8WC3 - chains A and R of the 5 polymer chains in the assembly; structure by electron microscopy, 3.00 A resolution.

[Chain A]
Name: Guanine nucleotide-binding protein G(s) subunit alpha isoforms short
From: Homo sapiens
Sequence (362 residues; numbered 0 to 361; the number before each row is that of its first residue; numbering starts at 0):
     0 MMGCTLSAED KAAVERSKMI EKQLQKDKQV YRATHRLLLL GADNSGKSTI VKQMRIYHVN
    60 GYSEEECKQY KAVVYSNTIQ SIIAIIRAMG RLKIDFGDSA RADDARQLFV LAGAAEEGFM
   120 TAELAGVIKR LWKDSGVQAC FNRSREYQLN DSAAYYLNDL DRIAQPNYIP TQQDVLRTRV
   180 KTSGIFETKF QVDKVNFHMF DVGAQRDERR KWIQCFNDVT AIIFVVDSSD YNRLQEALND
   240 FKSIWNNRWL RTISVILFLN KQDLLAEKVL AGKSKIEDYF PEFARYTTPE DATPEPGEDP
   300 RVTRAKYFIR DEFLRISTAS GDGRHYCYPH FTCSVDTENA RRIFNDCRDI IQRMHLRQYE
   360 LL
Not modelled in the structure: 0-3, 55-179, 272

[Chain R]
Name: Trace amine-associated receptor 1
From: Mus musculus
UniProtKB: Q923Y8 (TAAR1_MOUSE); residue numbers follow UniProt; this construct covers 1-332
Sequence (332 residues; row label = number of the first residue in the row):
     1 MHLCHAITNI SHRNSDWSRE VQASLYSLMS LIILATLVGN LIVIISISHF KQLHTPTNWL
    61 LHSMAIVDFL LGCLIMPCSM VRTVERCWYF GEILCKVHTS TDIMLSSASI FHLAFISIDR
   121 YCAVCDPLRY KAKINISTIL VMILVSWSLP AVYAFGMIFL ELNLKGVEEL YRSQVSDLGG
   181 CSPFFSKVSG VLAFMTSFYI PGSVMLFVYY RIYFIAKGQA RSINRTNVQV GLEGKSQAPQ
   241 SKETKAAKTL GIMVGVFLVC WCPFFLCTVL DPFLGYVIPP SLNDALYWFG YLNSALNPMV
   301 YAFFYPWFRR ALKMVLLGKI FQKDSSRSKL FL
Not modelled in the structure: 1-22, 224-246, 311-332
UniProt features mapped onto this chain:
  - region: Q174 to F185 (Extracellular Loop 2 (ECL2))
  - binding site (2-phenylethylamine): D102
  - glycosylation: N9 (N-linked (GlcNAc...) asparagine)
  - mutagenesis: D102 (D102A: Abolished activation of G(s) G alpha proteins in response to agonist-binding), I103 (I103A: Reduced activation of G(q)/G(11) and G(s) G alpha proteins in response to agonist-binding), S106 (S106A: Reduced activation of G(s) G alpha proteins in response to beta-phenylethylamine-binding. Does not affect activation of G(q) G alpha proteins in response to cyclohexylamine-binding), Y153 (Y153A: Reduced activation of G(s) G alpha proteins in response to beta-phenylethylamine-binding. Does not affect activation of G(q) G alpha proteins in response to cyclohexylamine-binding), P183 (P183A: Reduced activation of G(s) G alpha proteins in response to beta-phenylethylamine-binding. Does not affect activation of G(q) G alpha proteins in response to cyclohexylamine-binding), F185 (F185A: Reduced activation of G(q)/G(11) and G(s) G alpha proteins in response to agonist-binding), W261 (W261A: Abolished activation of G alpha proteins in response to 3-iodothyronamine-binding), F264 (F264A: Abolished activation of G alpha proteins in response to 3-iodothyronamine-binding), F265 (F265A: Reduced activation of G(q)/G(11) and G(s) G alpha proteins in response to agonist-binding), Y287 (Y287A: Reduced activation of Taar1 in response to agonist-binding), Y291 (Y291A: Abolished activation of G(s) G alpha proteins in response to beta-phenylethylamine-binding. Does not affect activation of G(q) G alpha proteins in response to cyclohexylamine-binding)
Cystine bridges: C95-C181
Residues lining bound ligands: sep-856 (UJL; 1-[(7S)-5,7-dihydro-4H-thieno[2,3-c]pyran-7-yl]-N-methyl-methanamine): D102, I103, S106, Y153, P183, F185, S197, W261, F264, F265, Y287, Y291

[Interface between chain A and chain R]
Residue-residue contacts (31; chain A residue first):
  Q28(A) with A132(R); N135(R)
  R31(A) with P56(R); K131(R)
  H34(A) with L128(R), hydrogen bond (side chain-backbone)
  D192(A) with R129(R), hydrogen bond (backbone-side chain)
  Y325(A) with I223(R)
  F343(A) with L128(R), hydrophobic
  R347(A) with P127(R)
  D348(A) with Q219(R)
  I350(A) with P127(R); L128(R), hydrophobic
  Q351(A) with V124(R), hydrogen bond (side chain-backbone); P127(R); Q219(R), hydrogen bond
  R352(A) with Q219(R); I223(R), hydrogen bond (side chain-backbone)
  H354(A) with A123(R), hydrogen bond (side chain-backbone); P127(R); Y130(R)
  L355(A) with V124(R), hydrophobic
  Y358(A) with D119(R); R120(R); A123(R), hydrophobic; Y130(R)
  E359(A) with T249(R); F304(R); Y305(R); P306(R)
  L360(A) with T249(R); L250(R), hydrophobic
Also at the interface, not in a pair above, chain A (20 interface residues in all): A32, V194, C346, Q357
Also at the interface, not in a pair above, chain R (27 interface residues in all): C125, I134, I212, I215, A216, S222, A247, W307

[In short]
The interface between chain A and chain R involves 20 residues on one side and 27 on the other; the contacts
include 6 hydrogen bonds. Polar pairs include H34(A)-L128(R), D192(A)-R129(R) and Q351(A)-V124(R). Chain R
binds sep-856.
Here chain A is Guanine nucleotide-binding protein G(s) subunit alpha isoforms short (Homo sapiens) and chain
R is Trace amine-associated receptor 1 (Mus musculus). Entry 8WC3 (Cryo-EM structure of the SEP363856-bound
mTAAR1-Gs complex) was determined by electron microscopy (same publication as 8WC4, 8WC5, 8WC6, 8WC7, 8WC8,
8WC9, 8WCA and 8WCB).
